PDB entry 8PN3 | X-ray diffraction, 1.44 A resolution | chains A and C

== Chain A ==
Protein: DUF3472 domain-containing protein
Organism: Bacillus cereus
Sequence (659 residues; numbered 1 to 659; the number before each row is that of its first residue):
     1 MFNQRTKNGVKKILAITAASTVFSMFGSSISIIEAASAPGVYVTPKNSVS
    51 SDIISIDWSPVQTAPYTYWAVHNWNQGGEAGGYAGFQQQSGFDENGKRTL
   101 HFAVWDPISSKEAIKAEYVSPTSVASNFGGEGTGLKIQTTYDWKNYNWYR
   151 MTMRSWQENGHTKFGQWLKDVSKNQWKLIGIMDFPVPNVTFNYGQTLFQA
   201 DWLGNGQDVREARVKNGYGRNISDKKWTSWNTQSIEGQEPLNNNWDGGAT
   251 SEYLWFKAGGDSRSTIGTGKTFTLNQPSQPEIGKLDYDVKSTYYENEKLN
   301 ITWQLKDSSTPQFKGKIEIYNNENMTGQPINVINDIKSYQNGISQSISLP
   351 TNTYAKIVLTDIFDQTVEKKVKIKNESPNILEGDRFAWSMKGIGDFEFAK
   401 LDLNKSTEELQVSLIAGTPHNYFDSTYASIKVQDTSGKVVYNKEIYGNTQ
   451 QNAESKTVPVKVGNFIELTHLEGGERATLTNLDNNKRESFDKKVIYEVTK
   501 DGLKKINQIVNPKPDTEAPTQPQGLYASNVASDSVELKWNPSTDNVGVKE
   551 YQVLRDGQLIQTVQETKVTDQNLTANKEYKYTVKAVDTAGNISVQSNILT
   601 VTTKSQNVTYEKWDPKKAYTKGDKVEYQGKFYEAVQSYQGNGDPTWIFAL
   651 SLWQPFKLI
Unresolved in the structure: 1-36, 380-659
Metal / ion sites: Zn2+ site 1: Glu112, His161 (shared with 1 residue of chain B); Zn2+ site 2: Glu158, Asp335, Lys337; Zn2+ site 3: Glu318 (shared with 2 residues of chain B)
Ligand contacts:
  - 2-acetamido-2-deoxy-alpha-D-galactopyranose (A2G), molecule 1: Tyr42, Phe198, Ala200, Gln238
  - 2-acetamido-2-deoxy-alpha-D-galactopyranose (A2G), molecule 2: Tyr42, Gln76, Thr196, Gln238
  - 2-acetamido-2-deoxy-alpha-D-galactopyranose (A2G), molecule 3: Asn73, Trp74, Asn75, Gln76, Gly77, Gly78, Gly81, Gly82, Tyr83, Trp105
  - 2-acetamido-2-deoxy-alpha-D-galactopyranose (A2G), molecule 4: Tyr83, Gln87, Gln89, His101, Ala103, Trp105, Phe128, Glu131, Lys136, Gln138, Trp202

== Chain C ==
Protein: Tetraglycopeptide
Sequence (15 residues; numbered 1 to 15; the number before each row is that of its first residue):
     1 AEAAATTTTPAPAKX
Unresolved in the structure: 1-3, 14-15
Covalent attachments: 2-acetamido-2-deoxy-alpha-D-galactopyranose (A2G) linked to Thr6, Thr7, Thr8, Thr9
Modified positions: NH2 (amino group) at position 15

== How chain A and chain C interact ==
Contacting residue pairs (11; chain A residue first):
  Tyr68(A) - Thr6(C)
  Gln76(A) - Thr9(C)
  Tyr83(A) - Thr6(C)  hydrogen bond (side chain-backbone)
  Tyr83(A) - Thr8(C)
  Glu131(A) - Ala5(C)
  Glu131(A) - Thr6(C)  hydrogen bond (side chain-backbone)
  Phe198(A) - Thr7(C)
  Trp202(A) - Ala4(C)
  Trp202(A) - Ala5(C)
  Trp202(A) - Thr6(C)
  Gln238(A) - Thr9(C)
Interface residues without a listed pair, chain A (10 interface residues in all): Tyr42, Gln87, Trp105
Interface residues without a listed pair, chain C (7 interface residues in all): Pro10

== Summary ==
10 residues of chain A face 7 of chain C across their interface; the contacts include 2 hydrogen bonds. Among
the polar pairs are Tyr83(A)-Thr6(C) and Glu131(A)-Thr6(C). Ligands of chain A: 4 copies of
2-acetamido-2-deoxy-alpha-D-galactopyranose. 2-acetamido-2-deoxy-alpha-D-galactopyranose is covalently linked
to Thr6(C), Thr7(C), Thr8(C) and Thr9(C).
Here chain A is DUF3472 domain-containing protein (Bacillus cereus) and chain C is Tetraglycopeptide. Entry
8PN3 (Crystal structure of the HC7-Glu200Ala mutant complexed to a tetraglycopeptide) was determined by X-ray
diffraction, deposited together with 8PMU and 8PN5.
